PDB entry 6R1U | electron microscopy, 4.36 A resolution (low resolution: residue-level contacts below are approximate; hydrogen-bond / salt-bridge calls are withheld) | chains C and I of the 13 polymer chains in the assembly

Chain C:
Name: Histone H2A
Organism: Xenopus laevis
Reference sequence: Q6AZJ8 (Q6AZJ8_XENLA); residues 1-129 here correspond to UniProt positions 2-130 (UniProt number = residue number + 1)
Amino-acid sequence (129 residues; each row starts with the number of its first residue):
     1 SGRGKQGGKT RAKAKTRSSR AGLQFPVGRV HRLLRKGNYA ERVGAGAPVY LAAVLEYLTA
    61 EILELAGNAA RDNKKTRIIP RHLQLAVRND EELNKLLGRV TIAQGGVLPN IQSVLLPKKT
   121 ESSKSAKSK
Unresolved in the structure: 1-15, 121-129

Chain I:
Molecule: 147-nt DNA strand
Sequence (147 nucleotides; numbered -73 to 73; the number before each row is that of its first residue; numbers below 1 keep their minus sign (DA-73 is residue -73)):
   -73 ATCGGATGTA TATATCTGAC ACGTGCCTGG AGACTAGGGA GTAATCCCCT TGGCGGTTAA
   -13 AACGCGGGGG ACAGCGCGTA CGTGCGTTTA AGCGGTGCTA GAGCTGTCTA CGACCAATTG
    47 AGCGGCCTCG GCACCGGGAT TCTCGAT

Chain C / chain I interface:
Contacting residue pairs - 11 pairs, chain C then chain I:
  Thr16(C) with DA-43(I)
  Arg17(C) with DA-43(I)
  Arg20(C) with DG-42(I)
  Gly28(C) with DG-44(I); DA-43(I)
  Arg29(C) with DG-44(I)
  Arg42(C) with DG-35(I)
  Arg77(C) with DA-55(I); DC-54(I); DA-53(I)
  Thr120(C) with DA-73(I)
Also at the interface, not in a pair above, chain C (10 interface residues in all): Val27, Arg32

Summary:
The interface between chain C and chain I involves 10 residues on one side and 8 on the other.
Chain C is Histone H2A (Xenopus laevis) and chain I is a 147-nt DNA strand; the structure, Structure of
LSD2/NPAC-linker/nucleosome core particle complex: Class 2, was determined by electron microscopy (same
publication as 6R1T and 6R25).
